9PFF - chains J and M of the 14 polymer chains in the assembly; structure by electron microscopy, 3.09 A resolution.

== Chain J ==
Name: Syntaxin-1A
Source organism: Rattus norvegicus
UniProt: P32851 (STX1A_RAT); numbering as in UniProt (aligned over 191-267)
Amino-acid sequence (78 residues; numbered 190 to 267; the number before each row is that of its first residue):
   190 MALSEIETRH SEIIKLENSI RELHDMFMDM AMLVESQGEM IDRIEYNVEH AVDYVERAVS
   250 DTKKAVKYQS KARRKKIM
Unresolved in the structure: 190, 259-267
Differences from the reference sequence: initiating methionine (190)
Swiss-Prot annotation at these positions:
  - site: Lys253, Ala254 (Microbial infection: Cleavage)
  - cross-link (Glycyl lysine isopeptide (Lys-Gly)): Lys252 (interchain with G-Cter in SUMO), Lys253 (interchain with G-Cter in SUMO), Lys256 (interchain with G-Cter in SUMO)

== Chain M ==
Name: Alpha-soluble NSF attachment protein
Source organism: Rattus norvegicus
UniProt: P54921 (SNAA_RAT); residues 1-295 here = UniProt positions 1-295
Amino-acid sequence (296 residues; row label = number of the first residue in the row; numbering starts at 0):
     0 GMDTSGKQAE AMALLAEAER KVKNSQSFFS GLFGGSSKIE EACEIYARAA NMFKMAKNWS
    60 AAGNAFCQAA QLHLQLQSKH DAATCFVDAG NAFKKADPQE AINCLMRAIE IYTDMGRFTI
   120 AAKHHISIAE IYETELVDVE KAIAHYEQSA DYYKGEESNS SANKCLLKVA GYAAQLEQYQ
   180 KAIDIYEQVG TSAMDSPLLK YSAKDYFFKA ALCHFCIDML NAKLAVQKYE ELFPAFSDSR
   240 ECKLMKKLLE AHEEQNVDSY TESVKEYDSI SRLDQWLTTM LLRIKKTIQG DEEDLR
Unresolved in the structure: 26-33, 288-295
Differences from the reference sequence: expression tag (0)

== Interface between chain J and chain M ==
Contacting residue pairs - 10 pairs, chain J then chain M:
  Ile203(J) with Ile269(M), hydrophobic
  Arg210(J) with Ile269(M)
  Met217(J) with Tyr200(M), hydrophobic; Ser201(M)
  Met221(J) with Leu198(M), hydrophobic; Ser201(M)
  Glu224(J) with Leu197(M); Leu198(M)
  Glu228(J) with Ser159(M), hydrogen bond
  Arg232(J) with Ser157(M), hydrogen bond
Also at the interface, not in a pair above, chain J (8 interface residues in all): Asn207
Also at the interface, not in a pair above, chain M (10 interface residues in all): Ser195, Tyr205, Arg239

== Summary ==
The interface between chain J and chain M involves 8 residues on one side and 10 on the other; the contacts
include 2 hydrogen bonds. Polar pairs include Glu228(J)-Ser159(M) and Arg232(J)-Ser157(M).
Chain J is Syntaxin-1A and chain M is Alpha-soluble NSF attachment protein, both from Rattus norvegicus; the
structure, Min22bin20S complex (NSF-alphaSNAP-2:2 syntaxin-1a H3:SNAP-25 SN1), non-hydrolyzing, class 27, was
determined by electron microscopy (same publication as 9OJR, 9OJU, 9OJZ, 9OK3, 9OK5, 9OKC and 17 further
entries).
